Entry 4RQP (X-ray diffraction, 3.15 A resolution); this record covers chains G and B of the 15 polymer chains in the assembly.

== Chain G ==
Molecule: Capsid protein VP0
From: Enterovirus A71
Reference sequence: F6KTB0 (F6KTB0_9ENTO); numbering as in UniProt (aligned over 1-323)
Chain sequence (323 residues; row label = number of the first residue in the row):
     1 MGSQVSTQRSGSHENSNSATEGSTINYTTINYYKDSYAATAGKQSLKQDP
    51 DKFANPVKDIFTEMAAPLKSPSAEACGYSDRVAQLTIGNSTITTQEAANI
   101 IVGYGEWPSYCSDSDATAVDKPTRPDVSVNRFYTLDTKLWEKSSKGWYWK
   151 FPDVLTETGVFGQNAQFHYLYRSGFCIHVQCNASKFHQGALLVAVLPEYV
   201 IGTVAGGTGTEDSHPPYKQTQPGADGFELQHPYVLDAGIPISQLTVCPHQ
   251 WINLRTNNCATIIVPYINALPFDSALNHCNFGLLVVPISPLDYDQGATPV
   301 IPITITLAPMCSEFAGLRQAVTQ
Disordered / not traced: 1-81, 320-323

== Chain B ==
Molecule: Capsid protein VP3
From: Enterovirus A71
Reference sequence: F6KTB0 (F6KTB0_9ENTO); residues 1-242 here correspond to UniProt positions 324-565 (UniProt number = residue number + 323)
Chain sequence (242 residues; row label = number of the first residue in the row):
     1 GFPTELKPGTNQFLTTDDGVSAPILPNFHPTPCIHIPGEVRNLLELCQVE
    51 TILEVNNVPTNATSLMERLRFPVSAQAGKGELCAVFRADPGRSGPWQSTL
   101 LGQLCGYYTQWSGSLEVTFMFTGSFMATGKMLIAYTPPGGPLPKDRATAM
   151 LGTHVIWDFGLQSSVTLVIPWISNTHYRAHARDGVFDYYTTGLVSIWYQT
   201 NYVVPIGAPNTAYIIALAAAQKNFTMQLCKDASDILQTGTIQ
Disordered / not traced: 176-188, 239-242
Sequence notes: engineered mutation Gln227 (Lys550 in F6KTB0)

== Chain G / chain B interface ==
Residue-residue contacts (6):
  Tyr169(G) with Pro138(B)
  Leu317(G) with Tyr135(B); Pro137(B), hydrophobic; Gly152(B); Thr153(B)
  Arg318(G) with Leu151(B)
Also at the interface, not in a pair above, chain G (6 interface residues in all): Ala116, Gly316, Gln319
Also at the interface, not in a pair above, chain B (8 interface residues in all): Pro141, Trp171

== Overview ==
The interface between chain G and chain B involves 6 residues on one side and 8 on the other.
Chain G is Capsid protein VP0 and chain B is Capsid protein VP3, both from Enterovirus A71; the structure,
Crystal structure of the natually occurring empty particle of a clinical C4 strain EV71, was determined by
X-ray diffraction (same publication as 4RR3 and 4RS5).
